Entry 8TU0 (electron microscopy, 2.72 A resolution); this record covers chains A and B of the 60 polymer chains in the assembly.

== Chain A (and B) ==
Name: VP2
From: Canine minute virus
Notes: chain B of this document is another copy of the same molecule, construct and numbering; everything in this record applies to it too
UniProt: Q8QQV4 (Q8QQV4_9VIRU); residue numbers follow UniProt; this construct covers 1-571
Sequence (571 residues; row label = number of the first residue in the row):
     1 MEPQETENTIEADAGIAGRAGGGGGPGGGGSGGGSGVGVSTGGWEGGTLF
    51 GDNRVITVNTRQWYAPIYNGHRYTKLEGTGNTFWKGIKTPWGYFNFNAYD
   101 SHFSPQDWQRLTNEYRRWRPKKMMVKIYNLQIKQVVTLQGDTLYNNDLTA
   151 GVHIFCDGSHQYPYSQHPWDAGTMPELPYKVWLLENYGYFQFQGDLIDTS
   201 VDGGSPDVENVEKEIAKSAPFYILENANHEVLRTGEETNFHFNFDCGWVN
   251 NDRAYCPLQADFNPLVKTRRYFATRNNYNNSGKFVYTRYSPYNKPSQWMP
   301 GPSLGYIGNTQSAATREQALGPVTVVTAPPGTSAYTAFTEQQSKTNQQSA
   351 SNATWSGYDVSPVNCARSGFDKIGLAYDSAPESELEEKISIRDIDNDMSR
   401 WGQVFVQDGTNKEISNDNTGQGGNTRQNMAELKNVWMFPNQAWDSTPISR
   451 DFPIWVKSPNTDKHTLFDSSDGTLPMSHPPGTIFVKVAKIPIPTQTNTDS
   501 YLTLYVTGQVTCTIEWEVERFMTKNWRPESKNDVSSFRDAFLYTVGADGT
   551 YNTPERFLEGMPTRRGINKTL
Disordered / not traced: 1-33

== Interface between chain A and chain B ==
Pairs across the interface (90):
  Ser35(A) - Gly34(B)
  Ser35(A) - Val39(B)
  Arg72(A) - Asp548(B)  hydrogen bond (side chain-backbone)
  Tyr73(A) - Tyr179(B)  hydrophobic
  Tyr73(A) - Val545(B)
  Tyr73(A) - Gly549(B)
  Thr74(A) - Gly546(B)
  Thr74(A) - Ala547(B)
  Thr74(A) - Gly549(B)
  Lys75(A) - Gly546(B)  hydrogen bond (backbone-backbone)
  Lys75(A) - Ala547(B)
  Ile87(A) - Val545(B)  hydrophobic
  Gln134(A) - Lys133(B)
  Gln134(A) - Tyr144(B)  hydrogen bond (side chain-backbone)
  Thr137(A) - Asp141(B)
  Leu138(A) - Leu138(B)  hydrophobic
  Leu138(A) - Asp141(B)
  Leu138(A) - Leu143(B)  hydrophobic
  Gln139(A) - Gln139(B)
  Leu148(A) - Asn146(B)  hydrogen bond (backbone-side chain)
  Thr149(A) - Val37(B)
  Thr149(A) - Gln131(B)
  Thr149(A) - Asn146(B)  hydrogen bond
  Thr149(A) - Thr234(B)
  His153(A) - Trp44(B)
  His153(A) - Gln509(B)
  Gln191(A) - Thr544(B)
  Phe192(A) - Phe541(B)  hydrophobic
  Ile197(A) - Phe541(B)  hydrophobic
  Gly203(A) - Arg538(B)
  Gly204(A) - Arg538(B)
  Ser205(A) - Arg538(B)
  Pro206(A) - Ser536(B)
  Pro206(A) - Phe537(B)
  Pro206(A) - Arg538(B)
  Val208(A) - Ser535(B)
  Lys213(A) - Arg538(B)  hydrogen bond (side chain-backbone)
  Lys213(A) - Ala540(B)
  Ala216(A) - Ala540(B)
  Ala216(A) - Phe541(B)  hydrophobic
  Lys217(A) - Val534(B)
  Lys217(A) - Ser535(B)  hydrogen bond (side chain-backbone)
  Lys217(A) - Phe537(B)  hydrogen bond (side chain-backbone)
  Lys217(A) - Ala540(B)
  Phe221(A) - Tyr543(B)
  Phe221(A) - Thr544(B)
  Phe221(A) - Val545(B)  hydrophobic
  Ile223(A) - Leu177(B)  hydrophobic
  Ile223(A) - Tyr179(B)  hydrophobic
  Glu225(A) - Trp44(B)  hydrogen bond (backbone-side chain)
  Glu225(A) - Pro178(B)
  Glu225(A) - Tyr179(B)
  Asn226(A) - Gly46(B)
  Asn226(A) - Gly47(B)  hydrogen bond (backbone-backbone)
  Asn226(A) - Pro178(B)
  Ala227(A) - Trp44(B)
  Asn228(A) - Trp44(B)
  Asn228(A) - Glu45(B)
  Asn228(A) - Gly46(B)  hydrogen bond (side chain-backbone)
  His229(A) - Gly43(B)
  His229(A) - Trp44(B)  hydrogen bond (backbone-backbone)
  Val231(A) - Ser40(B)  hydrogen bond (backbone-side chain)
  Val231(A) - Gly42(B)
  Val231(A) - Gly43(B)
  Val231(A) - Trp44(B)
  Val231(A) - Asn129(B)
  Arg233(A) - Val37(B)  hydrogen bond (side chain-backbone)
  Arg233(A) - Gly38(B)
  Arg233(A) - Val39(B)
  Arg233(A) - Ser40(B)
  Arg233(A) - Asn129(B)
  Arg233(A) - Leu130(B)  hydrogen bond (side chain-backbone)
  Arg233(A) - Thr234(B)
  Thr234(A) - Gly38(B)
  Gly235(A) - Gly38(B)  hydrogen bond (backbone-backbone)
  Glu236(A) - Val39(B)
  Glu236(A) - Ser40(B)  hydrogen bond
  Lys489(A) - Gln62(B)
  Lys489(A) - Val181(B)
  Ile490(A) - Gln131(B)
  Pro491(A) - Tyr64(B)  hydrophobic
  Pro491(A) - Val181(B)  hydrophobic
  Pro491(A) - Tyr505(B)  hydrogen bond (backbone-side chain)
  Pro491(A) - Thr507(B)
  Ile492(A) - Tyr144(B)
  Pro493(A) - Tyr505(B)
  Asn497(A) - Leu183(B)
  Asp499(A) - Lys180(B)  salt bridge
  Leu502(A) - Lys133(B)
  Leu502(A) - Tyr144(B)  hydrophobic
Interface residues without a listed pair, chain A (52 interface residues in all): His71, Asp147, Ala150, Val201, Glu214, Leu232, Ala488, Thr496
Interface residues without a listed pair, chain B (48 interface residues in all): Glu382

== Overview ==
The interface between chain A and chain B involves 52 residues on one side and 48 on the other; the contacts
include 18 hydrogen bonds and 1 salt bridge. Polar pairs include Asp499(A)-Lys180(B), Arg72(A)-Asp548(B) and
Gln134(A)-Tyr144(B).
Chain A and chain B are both VP2 (Canine minute virus); the structure, The Capsid of Canine Minute Virus, was
determined by electron microscopy together with 8TU1 and 8TU2 from the same study.
